3PSF - chain A; structure by X-ray diffraction, 2.59 A resolution.

[Chain A]
Molecule: Transcription elongation factor SPT6
From: Saccharomyces cerevisiae
UniProt: P23615 (SPT6_YEAST); numbering as in UniProt (aligned over 235-1259)
Amino-acid sequence (1030 residues; numbered 230 to 1259; the number before each row is that of its first residue):
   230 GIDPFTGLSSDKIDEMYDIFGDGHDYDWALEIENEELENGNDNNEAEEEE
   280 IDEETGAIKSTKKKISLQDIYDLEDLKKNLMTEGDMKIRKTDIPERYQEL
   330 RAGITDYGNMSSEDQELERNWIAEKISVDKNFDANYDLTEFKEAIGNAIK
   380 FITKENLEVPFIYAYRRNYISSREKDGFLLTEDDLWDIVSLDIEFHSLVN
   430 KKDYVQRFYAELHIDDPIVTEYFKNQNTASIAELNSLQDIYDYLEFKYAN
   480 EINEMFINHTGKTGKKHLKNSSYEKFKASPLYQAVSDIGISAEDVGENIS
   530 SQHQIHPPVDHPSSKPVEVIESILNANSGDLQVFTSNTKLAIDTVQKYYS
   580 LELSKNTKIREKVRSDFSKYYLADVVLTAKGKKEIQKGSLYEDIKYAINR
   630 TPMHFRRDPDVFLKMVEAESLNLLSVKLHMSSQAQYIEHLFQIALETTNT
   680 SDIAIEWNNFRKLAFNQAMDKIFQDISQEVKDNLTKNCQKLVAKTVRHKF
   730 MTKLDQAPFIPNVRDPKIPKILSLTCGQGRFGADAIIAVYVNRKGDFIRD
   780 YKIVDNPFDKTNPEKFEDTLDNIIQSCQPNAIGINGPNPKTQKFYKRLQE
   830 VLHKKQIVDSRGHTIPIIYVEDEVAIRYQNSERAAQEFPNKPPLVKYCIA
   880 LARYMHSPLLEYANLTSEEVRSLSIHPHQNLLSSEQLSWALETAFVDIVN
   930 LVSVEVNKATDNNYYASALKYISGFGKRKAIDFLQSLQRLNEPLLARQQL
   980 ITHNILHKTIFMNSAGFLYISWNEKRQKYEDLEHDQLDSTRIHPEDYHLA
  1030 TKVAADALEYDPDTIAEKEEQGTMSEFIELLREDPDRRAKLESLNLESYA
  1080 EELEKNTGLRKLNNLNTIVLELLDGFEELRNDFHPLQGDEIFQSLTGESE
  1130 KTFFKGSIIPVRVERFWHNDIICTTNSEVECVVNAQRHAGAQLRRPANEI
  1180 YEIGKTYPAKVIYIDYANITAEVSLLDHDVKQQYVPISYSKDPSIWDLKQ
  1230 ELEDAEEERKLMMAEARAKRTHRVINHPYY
Not modelled in the structure: 230-297, 456-463, 485-500, 562-566, 1003-1008, 1129-1218, 1249-1259
Differences from the reference sequence: expression tag (230-234)
Swiss-Prot annotation at these positions:
  - modified residue: Ser295 (Phosphoserine)

[Summary]
Chain A is Transcription elongation factor SPT6 (Saccharomyces cerevisiae); the structure, Crystal Structure
of the Spt6 core domain from Saccharomyces cerevisiae, Form Spt6(236-1259), was determined by X-ray
diffraction, deposited together with 3PSI, 3PSJ and 3PSK.
